Entry 7WPE (electron microscopy, 2.69 A resolution); this record covers chains A and B of the 9 polymer chains in the assembly.

== Chain A (and B) ==
Protein: Spike glycoprotein
Organism: Severe acute respiratory syndrome coronavirus 2
Notes: chain B of this document is another copy of the same molecule, construct and numbering; everything in this record applies to it too
UniProtKB: P0DTC2 (SPIKE_SARS2); aligned to UniProt positions 1-1205 over residues 1-1211 (the alignment contains insertions or deletions, so no single offset holds)
Amino-acid sequence (1205 residues; numbered 1 to 1211; 6 numbers in that range are skipped by the numbering (no residue carries them; nothing is unmodelled there); the number before each row is that of its first residue):
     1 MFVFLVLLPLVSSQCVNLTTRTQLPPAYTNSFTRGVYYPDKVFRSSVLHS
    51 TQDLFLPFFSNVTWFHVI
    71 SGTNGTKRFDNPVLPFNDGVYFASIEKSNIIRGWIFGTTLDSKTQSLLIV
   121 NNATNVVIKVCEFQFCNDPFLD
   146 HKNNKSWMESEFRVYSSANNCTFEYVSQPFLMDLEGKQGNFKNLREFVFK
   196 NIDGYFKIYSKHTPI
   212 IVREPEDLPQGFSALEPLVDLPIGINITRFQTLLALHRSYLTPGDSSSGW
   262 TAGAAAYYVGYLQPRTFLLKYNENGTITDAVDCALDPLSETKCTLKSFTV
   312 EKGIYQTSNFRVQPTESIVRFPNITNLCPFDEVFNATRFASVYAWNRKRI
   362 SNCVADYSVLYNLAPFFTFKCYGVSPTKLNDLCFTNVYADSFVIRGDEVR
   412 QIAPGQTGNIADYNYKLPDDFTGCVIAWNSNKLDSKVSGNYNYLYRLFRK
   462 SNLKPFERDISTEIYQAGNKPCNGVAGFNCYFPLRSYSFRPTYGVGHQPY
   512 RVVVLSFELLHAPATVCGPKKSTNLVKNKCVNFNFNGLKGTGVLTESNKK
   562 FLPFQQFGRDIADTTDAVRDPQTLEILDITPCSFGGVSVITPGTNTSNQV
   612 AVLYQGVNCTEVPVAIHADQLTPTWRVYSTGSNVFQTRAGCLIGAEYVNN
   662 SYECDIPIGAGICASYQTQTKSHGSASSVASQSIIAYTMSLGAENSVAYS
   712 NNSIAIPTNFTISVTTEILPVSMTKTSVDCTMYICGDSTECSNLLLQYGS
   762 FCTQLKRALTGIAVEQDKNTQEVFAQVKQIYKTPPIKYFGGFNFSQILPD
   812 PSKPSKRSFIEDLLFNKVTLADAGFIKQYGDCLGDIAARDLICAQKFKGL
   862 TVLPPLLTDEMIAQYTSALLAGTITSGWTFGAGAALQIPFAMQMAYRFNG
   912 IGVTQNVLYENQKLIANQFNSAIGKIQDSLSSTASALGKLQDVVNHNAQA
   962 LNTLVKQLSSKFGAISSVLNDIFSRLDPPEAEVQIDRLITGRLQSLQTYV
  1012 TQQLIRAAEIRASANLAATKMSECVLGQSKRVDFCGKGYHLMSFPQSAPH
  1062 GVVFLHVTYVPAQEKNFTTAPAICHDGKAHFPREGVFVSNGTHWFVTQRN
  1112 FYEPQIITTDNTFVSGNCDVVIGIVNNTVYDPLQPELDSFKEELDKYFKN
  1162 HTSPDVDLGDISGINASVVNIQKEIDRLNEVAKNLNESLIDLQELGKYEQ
Unresolved in the structure: 1-26, 71-79, 146-156, 177-186, 212-217, 624-643, 680-693, 832-857, 1150-1211 (chain B: 1-26, 71-79, 146-156, 177-186, 212-217, 624-642, 680-692, 832-856, 1150-1211)
Construct notes: variant Val67 (Ala in P0DTC2), Ile95 (Thr in P0DTC2), Asp142 (Gly in P0DTC2), Ile212 (Leu in P0DTC2), Asp342 (Gly339 in P0DTC2), Leu374 (Ser371 in P0DTC2), Pro376 (Ser373 in P0DTC2), Phe378 (Ser375 in P0DTC2), Asn420 (Lys417 in P0DTC2), Lys443 (Asn440 in P0DTC2), Ser449 (Gly446 in P0DTC2), Asn480 (Ser477 in P0DTC2), Lys481 (Thr478 in P0DTC2), Ala487 (Glu484 in P0DTC2), Ser499 (Gly496 in P0DTC2), Arg501 (Gln498 in P0DTC2), Tyr504 (Asn501 in P0DTC2), His508 (Tyr505 in P0DTC2), Lys550 (Thr547 in P0DTC2), Gly617 (Asp614 in P0DTC2), Tyr658 (His655 in P0DTC2), Lys682 (Asn679 in P0DTC2), His684 (Pro681 in P0DTC2), Lys767 (Asn764 in P0DTC2), Tyr799 (Asp796 in P0DTC2), Lys859 (Asn856 in P0DTC2), His957 (Gln954 in P0DTC2), Lys972 (Asn969 in P0DTC2), Phe984 (Leu981 in P0DTC2); insertion (215-217); engineered mutation Arg496 (Gln493 in P0DTC2), Gly685 (Arg682 in P0DTC2), Ser686 (Arg683 in P0DTC2), Ser688 (Arg685 in P0DTC2), Pro989 (Lys986 in P0DTC2), Pro990 (Val987 in P0DTC2)
Swiss-Prot annotation at these positions:
  - glycosylation (N-linked (GlcNAc...) asparagine): Asn17 (complex), Asn61 (hybrid), Asn337 (complex), Asn609 (hybrid)
Cystine bridges: Cys131-Cys166, Cys294-Cys304, Cys339-Cys364, Cys382-Cys435, Cys394-Cys528, Cys483-Cys491, Cys541-Cys593, Cys620-Cys652, Cys665-Cys674, Cys741-Cys763, Cys746-Cys752, Cys1035-Cys1046, Cys1085-Cys1129
Glycans and other covalent adducts: N-acetylglucosamine (NAG) linked to Asn165, Asn237, Asn285, Asn334, Asn606, Asn619, Asn660, Asn712, Asn720, Asn804, Asn1077, Asn1101, Asn1137

== Chain A / chain B interface ==
Pairs across the interface (129; chain A residue first):
  Gln317(A) - Ser738(B)  hydrogen bond
  Gln317(A) - Lys767(B)
  Asn320(A) - Asp740(B)
  Gly384(A) - Arg986(B)  hydrogen bond (backbone-side chain)
  Gly384(A) - Leu987(B)
  Val385(A) - Arg986(B)
  Val385(A) - Leu987(B)
  Ser386(A) - Arg986(B)  hydrogen bond (backbone-backbone)
  Ser386(A) - Asp988(B)  hydrogen bond
  Lys389(A) - Phe984(B)  hydrogen bond (side chain-backbone)
  Lys389(A) - Ser985(B)
  Lys389(A) - Leu987(B)  hydrogen bond (side chain-backbone)
  Lys389(A) - Asp988(B)
  Leu393(A) - Ser985(B)
  Leu393(A) - Arg986(B)
  Leu458(A) - Gly384(B)
  Leu458(A) - Val385(B)
  Leu458(A) - Ser386(B)
  Phe459(A) - Thr388(B)
  Gly488(A) - Phe380(B)
  Phe489(A) - Asn373(B)
  Phe489(A) - Phe380(B)
  Tyr492(A) - Pro387(B)  hydrophobic
  Arg501(A) - Asp430(B)
  Tyr504(A) - Asp430(B)  hydrogen bond (side chain-backbone)
  Leu520(A) - Arg986(B)
  Lys550(A) - Asn981(B)  hydrogen bond (backbone-side chain)
  Lys550(A) - Ser985(B)
  Gly551(A) - Asp748(B)
  Thr552(A) - Asp748(B)  hydrogen bond (backbone-side chain)
  Lys560(A) - Phe43(B)
  Lys561(A) - Phe43(B)
  Phe562(A) - Phe43(B)  hydrophobic
  Phe565(A) - Tyr38(B)  hydrophobic
  Phe565(A) - Lys41(B)
  Phe565(A) - Pro228(B)  hydrophobic
  Gln566(A) - Lys41(B)
  Gln566(A) - Phe43(B)
  Gln567(A) - Lys41(B)
  Phe568(A) - Val42(B)
  Phe568(A) - Phe43(B)  hydrogen bond (backbone-backbone)
  Gly569(A) - Phe43(B)
  Arg570(A) - Val42(B)
  Arg570(A) - Phe43(B)  hydrogen bond (backbone-backbone)
  Ala573(A) - Val966(B)
  Ala573(A) - Ser970(B)
  Thr575(A) - Lys859(B)
  Phe595(A) - Lys857(B)
  Gln616(A) - Leu864(B)
  Ala650(A) - Pro865(B)  hydrophobic
  Pro668(A) - Leu867(B)  hydrophobic
  Ala671(A) - Pro866(B)  hydrogen bond (backbone-backbone)
  Ala671(A) - Leu867(B)
  Ala671(A) - Thr869(B)
  Gly672(A) - Leu867(B)  hydrogen bond (backbone-backbone)
  Gly672(A) - Thr869(B)
  Gly672(A) - Met872(B)
  Thr699(A) - Met872(B)
  Met700(A) - Leu867(B)  hydrophobic
  Met700(A) - Leu868(B)  hydrophobic
  Met700(A) - Met872(B)  hydrophobic
  Leu702(A) - Ile791(B)  hydrophobic
  Leu702(A) - Met872(B)
  Leu702(A) - Gln875(B)
  Leu702(A) - Tyr876(B)
  Ala704(A) - Gln790(B)
  Ala704(A) - Ile791(B)  hydrogen bond (backbone-backbone)
  Glu705(A) - Ile791(B)
  Asn706(A) - Gln790(B)
  Asn706(A) - Ile791(B)  hydrogen bond (backbone-backbone)
  Asn706(A) - Tyr792(B)
  Asn706(A) - Lys793(B)  hydrogen bond (backbone-backbone)
  Val708(A) - Thr886(B)
  Ala709(A) - Gln898(B)
  Tyr710(A) - Pro795(B)  hydrophobic
  Tyr710(A) - Tyr799(B)
  Tyr710(A) - Phe800(B)
  Tyr710(A) - Thr886(B)
  Tyr710(A) - Ile899(B)
  Tyr710(A) - Pro900(B)  hydrophobic
  Tyr710(A) - Phe901(B)  hydrogen bond (side chain-backbone)
  Asn712(A) - Pro900(B)
  Ser714(A) - Gln898(B)
  Ser714(A) - Pro900(B)
  Ile715(A) - Gln898(B)
  Ala716(A) - Leu897(B)
  Ala716(A) - Gln898(B)  hydrogen bond (backbone-backbone)
  Pro718(A) - Leu897(B)
  Gln960(A) - Arg768(B)  hydrogen bond
  Thr964(A) - Ser761(B)  hydrogen bond
  Thr964(A) - Gln765(B)
  Gln968(A) - Tyr759(B)
  Gln968(A) - Ser761(B)
  Gln968(A) - Phe762(B)
  Ser971(A) - Gln758(B)
  Lys972(A) - Gln758(B)  hydrogen bond (backbone-backbone)
  Phe973(A) - Gln758(B)  hydrogen bond (backbone-backbone)
  Phe973(A) - Tyr759(B)
  Phe973(A) - Phe762(B)  hydrophobic
  Gly974(A) - Gln758(B)
  Arg998(A) - Asp997(B)  salt bridge
  Gln1005(A) - Gln1005(B)  hydrogen bond
  Thr1009(A) - Gln1008(B)
  Thr1012(A) - Thr1012(B)
  Gln1013(A) - Leu1015(B)
  Glu1020(A) - Arg1022(B)  salt bridge
  Arg1042(A) - Thr1030(B)
  Arg1042(A) - Glu1034(B)  salt bridge
  Arg1042(A) - Arg1042(B)
  Val1043(A) - Ser1033(B)
  Asp1044(A) - Ser1033(B)
  Gly1049(A) - Ala893(B)
  Tyr1050(A) - Trp889(B)
  Tyr1050(A) - Ala893(B)  hydrophobic
  Pro1072(A) - Ala893(B)
  Glu1075(A) - Ala895(B)
  Glu1075(A) - Leu897(B)
  Asn1077(A) - Gln898(B)  hydrogen bond
  Pro1082(A) - Tyr920(B)  hydrophobic
  Phe1092(A) - Asn917(B)
  Phe1092(A) - Tyr920(B)  hydrophobic
  Pro1093(A) - Gln916(B)
  Val1097(A) - Met903(B)  hydrophobic
  Val1097(A) - Tyr907(B)
  Arg1110(A) - Tyr907(B)
  Phe1124(A) - Asn917(B)
  Ser1126(A) - Asn917(B)  hydrogen bond
  Val1131(A) - Tyr920(B)
  Leu1144(A) - Glu1147(B)
Interface residues without a listed pair, chain A (100 interface residues in all): Thr388, Tyr399, Ala487, Leu563, Ile572, Asp574, Cys665, Gly670, Ile673, Cys674, Gly703, Ser707, Ser711, Ile717, Ala975, Ile1016, Val1071, Thr1080, Ala1081, Val1132, Ile1133
Interface residues without a listed pair, chain B (97 interface residues in all): Arg44, Asp198, Glu227, Asn285, Gly286, Phe378, Met743, Gly760, Thr771, Gln787, Lys789, Gly860, Ile885, Thr890, Gly892, Gly894, Glu921, Gln923, Leu969, Val994, Leu1037, Gly1038, Glu1114

== Summary ==
100 residues of chain A and 97 residues of chain B are in contact; the contacts include 25 hydrogen bonds and
3 salt bridges. Polar contacts include Arg998(A)-Asp997(B), Glu1020(A)-Arg1022(B) and Arg1042(A)-Glu1034(B).
Covalently linked N-acetylglucosamine: at Asn165(A), Asn237(A), Asn285(A), Asn334(A), Asn606(A) and Asn619(A)
and 7 more.
Both chains are Spike glycoprotein (Severe acute respiratory syndrome coronavirus 2). Entry 7WPE (SARS-CoV-2
Omicron Variant S Trimer complexed with two JMB2002 Fab) was determined by electron microscopy, deposited
together with 7WPA, 7WPB, 7WPC, 7WPD, 7WPF and 7WRV.
